Entry 6KUJ (electron microscopy, 3.40 A resolution); this record covers chains A and R of the 5 polymer chains in the assembly.

[Chain A]
Molecule: Polymerase 3
Organism: Influenza D virus (D/swine/Oklahoma/1334/2011)
Reference sequence: K9LHJ4 (K9LHJ4_9ORTO); residues 1-710 here = UniProt positions 1-710
Chain sequence (710 residues; each row starts with the number of its first residue):
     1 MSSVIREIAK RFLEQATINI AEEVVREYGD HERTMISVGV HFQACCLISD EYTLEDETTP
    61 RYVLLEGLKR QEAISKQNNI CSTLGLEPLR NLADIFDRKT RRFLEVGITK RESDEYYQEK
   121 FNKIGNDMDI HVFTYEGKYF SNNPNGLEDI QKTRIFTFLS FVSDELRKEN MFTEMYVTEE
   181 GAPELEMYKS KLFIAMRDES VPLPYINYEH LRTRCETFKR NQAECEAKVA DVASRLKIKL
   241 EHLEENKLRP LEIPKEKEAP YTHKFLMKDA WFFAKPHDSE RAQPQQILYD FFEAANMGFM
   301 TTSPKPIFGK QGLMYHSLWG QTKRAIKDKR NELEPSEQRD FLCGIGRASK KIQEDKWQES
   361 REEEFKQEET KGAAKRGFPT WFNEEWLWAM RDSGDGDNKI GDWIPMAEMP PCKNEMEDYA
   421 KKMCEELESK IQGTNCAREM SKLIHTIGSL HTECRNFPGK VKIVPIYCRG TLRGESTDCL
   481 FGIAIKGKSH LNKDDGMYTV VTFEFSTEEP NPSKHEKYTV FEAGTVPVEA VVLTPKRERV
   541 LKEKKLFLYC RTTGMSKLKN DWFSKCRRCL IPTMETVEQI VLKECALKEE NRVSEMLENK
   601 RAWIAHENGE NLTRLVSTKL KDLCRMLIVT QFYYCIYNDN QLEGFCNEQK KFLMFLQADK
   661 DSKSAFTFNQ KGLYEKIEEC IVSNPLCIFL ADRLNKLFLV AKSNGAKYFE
Not modelled in the structure: 1-183, 394-398, 531-541

[Chain R]
Molecule: 3'-cRNA promoter
Sequence (14 nucleotides; each row starts with the number of its first residue):
     1 UCCUUGCUAC UGCU
Not modelled in the structure: 11-14

[How chain A and chain R interact]
Residue-residue contacts (18):
  Gln283(A) - U8(R)  hydrogen bond to the phosphate
  Gln283(A) - A9(R)  base contact
  Pro284(A) - U8(R)  sugar contact
  Gln285(A) - U8(R)  base contact
  Pro405(A) - C10(R)  sugar contact
  Ile444(A) - C10(R)  base contact
  His445(A) - C10(R)  sugar contact
  Thr452(A) - A9(R)  phosphate contact
  Glu453(A) - U8(R)  hydrogen bond to the base
  Arg455(A) - G6(R)  base contact
  Asn456(A) - G6(R)  hydrogen bond to the sugar
  Asn456(A) - U8(R)  sugar contact
  Phe457(A) - C7(R)  sugar contact
  Phe457(A) - U8(R)  base contact
  Pro458(A) - G6(R)  base contact
  Lys462(A) - U8(R)  base contact
  Arg469(A) - C10(R)  salt bridge to the phosphate
  Arg567(A) - C10(R)  base contact
Other interface residues (no listed pair), chain A (18 interface residues in all): Ala282, Asn331, Lys488
Other interface residues (no listed pair), chain R (6 interface residues in all): C3

[In short]
Chain A and chain R form an interface of 18 and 6 residues respectively, with 3 hydrogen bonds and 1 salt
bridge. Polar contacts include Glu453(A)-U8(R), Asn456(A)-G6(R) and Gln283(A)-U8(R).
Chain A is Polymerase 3 (Influenza D virus (D/swine/Oklahoma/1334/2011)) and chain R is 3'-cRNA promoter; the
structure, Structure of influenza D virus polymerase bound to cRNA promoter in class 1, was determined by
electron microscopy together with 6KUK, 6KUP, 6KUR, 6KUT, 6KUV and 6KV5 from the same study.
